5YV2 - chains F and G of the 3 polymer chains in the assembly; structure by X-ray diffraction, 1.90 A resolution.

== Chain F ==
Protein: DNA polymerase IV
Source organism: Escherichia coli K-12
Notes: EC 2.7.7.7
UniProtKB: Q47155 (DPO4_ECOLI); numbering as in UniProt (aligned over 2-351)
Chain sequence (352 residues; numbered 0 to 351; the number before each row is that of its first residue; numbering starts at 0):
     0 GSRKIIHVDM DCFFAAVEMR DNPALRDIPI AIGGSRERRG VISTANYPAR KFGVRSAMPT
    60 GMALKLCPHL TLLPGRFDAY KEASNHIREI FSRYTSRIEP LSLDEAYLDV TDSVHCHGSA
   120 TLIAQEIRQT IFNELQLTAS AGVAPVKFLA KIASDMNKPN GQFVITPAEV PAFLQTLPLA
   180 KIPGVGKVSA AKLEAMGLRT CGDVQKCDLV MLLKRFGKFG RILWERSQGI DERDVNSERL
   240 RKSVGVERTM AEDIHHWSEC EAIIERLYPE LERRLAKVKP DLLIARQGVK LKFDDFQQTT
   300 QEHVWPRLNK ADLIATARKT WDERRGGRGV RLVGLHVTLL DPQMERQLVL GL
Not modelled in the structure: 342-351
Differences from the reference sequence: expression tag (0-1)
Ion coordination: Mg2+ site 1: Asp-8, Met-9, Asp-103 (together with phosphate ion) (shared with 1 residue of chain H); Mg2+ site 2: Asp-8, Asp-103, Glu-104 (shared with 2 residues of chain H)
UniProt features mapped onto this chain:
  - active site: Glu-104
  - binding site (Mg(2+)): Asp-8, Asp-103
  - site: Phe-13 (Substrate discrimination)
  - natural variant: Glu-36 to Arg-38 (sequence variant, change not given here; In strain: ECOR 45B1), Gln-124 (Q124K: In strain: ECOR 35D), Asn-132 (N132S: In strain: ECOR 34B1 and ECOR 37UG), Gln-135 (Q135H: In strain: ECOR 70B1), Pro-170 (P170S: In strain: ECOR 37UG), Ala-171 (A171T: In strain: ECOR 45B1, ECOR 46D and 2 more), Leu-176 (L176F: In strain: ECOR 37UG), Gly-201 (G201S: In strain: ECOR 59B2), Met-210 (M210I: In strain: ECOR 37UG, ECOR 45B1 and 4 more; M210T: In strain: ECOR 35D, ECOR 46D and 6 more), Arg-225 (R225C: In strain: ECOR 59B2 and ECOR 60B2), Ala-310 (A310S: In strain: ECOR 57B2, ECOR 59B2 and 2 more), Asp-321 (D321N: In strain: ECOR 35D)
  - mutagenesis: Asp-8 (D8A/H: Loss of function), Arg-49 (R49A/F: Loss of function), Asp-103 (D103A/N: Loss of function), Glu-104 (E104A: Loss of function)
From the paper describing this entry:
  - conformationally variable residues (side-chain flip): Arg-49
  - mutagenesis - R49A: abolished catalytic activity

== Chain G ==
Molecule: DTN1
Sequence (18 nucleotides; row label = number of the first residue in the row):
   837 TCTAGGGTCC TAGGACCC

== Interface between chain F and chain G ==
Contacting residue pairs - 37 pairs, chain F then chain G:
  Arg-38(F) with DT839(G), sugar contact; DA840(G), sugar contact
  Val-40(F) with DT839(G), phosphate contact; DA840(G), base contact
  Ser-42(F) with DA840(G), base contact
  Ala-56(F) with DA840(G), base contact
  Pro-58(F) with DT837(G), base contact; DC838(G), sugar contact; DT839(G), sugar contact
  Gly-60(F) with DT837(G), sugar contact
  Met-61(F) with DT837(G), sugar contact
  Lys-64(F) with DT837(G), phosphate contact
  Lys-217(F) with DT847(G), salt bridge to the phosphate
  Arg-238(F) with DT844(G), hydrogen bond to the phosphate; DC845(G), salt bridge to the phosphate
  Arg-240(F) with DG843(G), salt bridge to the phosphate; DT844(G), phosphate contact
  Lys-241(F) with DT844(G), hydrogen bond to the phosphate; DC845(G), salt bridge to the phosphate
  Ser-242(F) with DG843(G), sugar contact; DT844(G), hydrogen bond to the phosphate
  Val-243(F) with DG843(G), phosphate contact
  Gly-244(F) with DG842(G), phosphate contact; DG843(G), hydrogen bond to the phosphate
  Val-245(F) with DG842(G), phosphate contact
  Glu-246(F) with DG841(G), sugar contact; DG842(G), hydrogen bond to the phosphate
  Arg-247(F) with DG841(G), salt bridge to the phosphate; DG842(G), salt bridge to the phosphate
  Thr-248(F) with DA840(G), sugar contact; DG841(G), hydrogen bond to the phosphate
  Arg-273(F) with DG842(G), salt bridge to the phosphate; DG843(G), salt bridge to the phosphate
  Phe-295(F) with DT839(G), stacking on the base
  Arg-330(F) with DT839(G), salt bridge to the phosphate; DA840(G), salt bridge to the phosphate
  Leu-331(F) with DG841(G), phosphate contact
Other interface residues (no listed pair), chain F (27 interface residues in all): Arg-35, Gly-39, Leu-239, Lys-291

== In short ==
The interface between chain F and chain G involves 27 residues on one side and 10 on the other, with 6
hydrogen bonds, 10 salt bridges and 1 aromatic stacking contact. Polar pairs include Arg-238(F)/DT844(G),
Lys-241(F)/DT844(G) and Ser-242(F)/DT844(G). The paper reports that R49A of chain F abolishes catalytic
activity; conformational variability at Arg-49(F).
Chain F is DNA polymerase IV (Escherichia coli K-12) and chain G is DTN1; the structure, DNA polymerase IV -
DNA ternary complex 14, was determined by X-ray diffraction, deposited together with 5YUR, 5YUS, 5YUT, 5YUU,
5YUV, 5YUW and 10 further entries.
